2G9H - chains B and D of the 4 polymer chains in the assembly; structure by X-ray diffraction, 2.00 A resolution.

# Chain B
Protein: HLA class II histocompatibility antigen, DRB1-1 beta chain
From: Homo sapiens
UniProtKB: P04229 (2B11_HUMAN); residues 1-190 here correspond to UniProt positions 30-219 (UniProt number = residue number + 29)
Sequence (190 residues; numbered 1 to 190; the number before each row is that of its first residue):
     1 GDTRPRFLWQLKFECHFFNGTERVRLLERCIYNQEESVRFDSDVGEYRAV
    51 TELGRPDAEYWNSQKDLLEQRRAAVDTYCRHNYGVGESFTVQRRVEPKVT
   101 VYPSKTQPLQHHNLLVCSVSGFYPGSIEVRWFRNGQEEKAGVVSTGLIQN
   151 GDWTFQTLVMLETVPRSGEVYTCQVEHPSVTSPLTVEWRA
Cystine bridges: C15-C79, C117-C173
Bound ions: Zn2+: H81 (shared with H169(D), H207(D), D209(D) of chain D)
Ligand contacts: 1,4-diethylene dioxide (DIO): D2, T3, R4, P5, R6

# Chain D
Protein: extracellular enterotoxin type I
From: Staphylococcus aureus
UniProtKB: O85383 (O85383_STAAU); residues 1-218 here correspond to UniProt positions 25-242 (UniProt number = residue number + 24)
Sequence (218 residues; each row starts with the number of its first residue):
     1 QGDIGVGNLRNFYTKHDYIDLKGLIDKNLPSANQLEFSTGINDLISESNN
    51 WDEISKFKGKKLDIFGIDYNGPCKSKYMYGGATLSGQYLNSARKIPINLW
   101 VNGKHKTISTDKISTNKKLVTAQEIDVKLRRYLQEEYNIYGHNSTGKGKE
   151 YGYKSKFYSGFNKGKVLFHLNDEKSFSYDLFYTGDGVPVSFLKIYEDNKI
   201 IESEKFHLDVEISYVDSN
Unresolved in the structure: 1-3, 217-218
Bound ions: Zn2+: H169, H207, D209 (shared with H81(B) of chain B)

# Interface between chain B and chain D
Contacting residue pairs (17):
  T21(B) with N171(D)
  E69(B) with K94(D), salt bridge; S109(D)
  Q70(B) with T107(D)
  D76(B) with R93(D), salt bridge; P96(D); H207(D), hydrogen bond (backbone-side chain)
  T77(B) with P96(D); I97(D); N98(D), hydrogen bond (backbone-side chain); T107(D)
  R80(B) with N171(D), hydrogen bond
  H81(B) with N98(D); H169(D); H207(D), hydrogen bond; D209(D), salt bridge
  G84(B) with H169(D)
Interface residues without a listed pair, chain B (10 interface residues in all): A73, V85
Interface residues without a listed pair, chain D (13 interface residues in all): W100, F206

# Overview
Chain B and chain D form an interface of 10 and 13 residues respectively, with 4 hydrogen bonds and 3 salt
bridges. Polar pairs include E69(B)-K94(D), D76(B)-R93(D) and H81(B)-D209(D). Bound to chain B: 1,4-diethylene
dioxide. H81(B), H169(D), H207(D) and D209(D) form the Zn2+ site.
Chain B is HLA class II histocompatibility antigen, DRB1-1 beta chain (Homo sapiens) and chain D is
extracellular enterotoxin type I (Staphylococcus aureus); the structure, Crystal Structure of Staphylococcal
Enterotoxin I (SEI) in Complex with a Human MHC class II Molecule, was determined by X-ray diffraction.
